Entry 6UDK (electron microscopy, 3.90 A resolution); this record covers chains R and P of the 18 polymer chains in the assembly.

# Chain R
Protein: RC1 variant of HIV-1 Env glycoprotein gp120
From: Human immunodeficiency virus 1
Chain sequence (481 residues; each row starts with the number of its first residue; note: 12 numbers in that range are skipped by the numbering (no residue carries them; nothing is unmodelled there); a row labelled like 185A-185I holds insertion residues (185A, then the next letters in order)):
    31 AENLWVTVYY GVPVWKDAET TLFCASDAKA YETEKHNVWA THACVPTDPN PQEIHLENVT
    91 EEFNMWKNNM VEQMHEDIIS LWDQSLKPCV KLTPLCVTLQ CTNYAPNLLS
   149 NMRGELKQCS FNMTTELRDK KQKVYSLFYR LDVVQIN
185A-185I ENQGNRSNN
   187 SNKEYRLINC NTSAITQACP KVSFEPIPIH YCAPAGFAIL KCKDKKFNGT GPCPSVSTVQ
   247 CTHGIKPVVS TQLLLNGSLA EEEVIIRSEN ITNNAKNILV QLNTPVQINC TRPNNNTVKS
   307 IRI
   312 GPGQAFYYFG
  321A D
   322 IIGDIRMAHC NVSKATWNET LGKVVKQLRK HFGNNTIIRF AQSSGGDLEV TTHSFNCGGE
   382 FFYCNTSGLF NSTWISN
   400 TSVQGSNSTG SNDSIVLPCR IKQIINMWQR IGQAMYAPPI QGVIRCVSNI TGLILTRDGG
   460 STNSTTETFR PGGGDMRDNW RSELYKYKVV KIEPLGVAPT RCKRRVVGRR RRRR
Disordered / not traced: 58-65, 78-80, 185A-185I, 400-410, 506-513
Disulfide bonds: Cys54-Cys74, Cys119-Cys205, Cys126-Cys196, Cys131-Cys157, Cys218-Cys247, Cys228-Cys239, Cys296-Cys331, Cys378-Cys445, Cys385-Cys418
Covalently attached groups: N-acetylglucosamine (NAG) linked to Asn88, Asn160, Asn197, Asn234, Asn262, Asn276, Asn295, Asn301, Asn339, Asn355, Asn386, Asn392, Asn448; glycan linked to Asn332
Reported in the primary citation:
  - post-translational modification sites: Asn197, Asn276

# Chain P
Protein: 10-1074 Fab Light Chain
From: Homo sapiens
Reference sequence: Q8N355 (Q8N355_HUMAN); residues 104-213 here correspond to UniProt positions 125-234 (UniProt number = residue number + 21)
Chain sequence (214 residues; row label = number of the first residue in the row; a row labelled like 66A-66C holds insertion residues (66A, then the next letters in order)):
     6 SYVRPLSVAL GETARISCGR QALGSRAVQW YQHRPGQAPI LLIYNNQDRP SGIPERFSGT
    66 P
66A-66C DIN
    67 FGTRATLTIS GVEAGDEADY YCHMWDSRS
95A-95C GFS
    96 WSFGGATRLT VLGQPKAAPS VTLFPPSSEE LQANKATLVC LISDFYPGAV TVAWKADSSP
   156 VKAGVETTTP SKQSNNKYAA SSYLSLTPEQ WKSHRSYSCQ VTHEGSTVEK TVAPTECS
Disordered / not traced: 6-7, 109-213
Disulfide bonds: Cys23-Cys88

# Interface between chain R and chain P
Pairs across the interface - 14 pairs, chain R then chain P:
  Tyr134(R) - Arg94(P)  hydrogen bond
  Ala135(R) - Arg94(P)
  Pro136(R) - Arg94(P)
  Asn137(R) - Arg94(P)
  Asn137(R) - Ser95(P)
  Asn137(R) - Gly95A(P)
  Leu138(R) - Ser93(P)
  Ile322(R) - Arg94(P)  hydrogen bond (backbone-side chain)
  Gly324(R) - Gly29(P)
  Gly324(R) - Phe67(P)
  Gly324(R) - Arg94(P)  hydrogen bond (backbone-side chain)
  Asp325(R) - Gly29(P)
  Asp325(R) - Ser30(P)  hydrogen bond (side chain-backbone)
  Ile326(R) - Arg94(P)
Interface residues without a listed pair, chain R (10 interface residues in all): Ile323

# Overview
The interface between chain R and chain P involves 10 residues on one side and 7 on the other, with 4 hydrogen
bonds. Polar pairs include Tyr134(R)-Arg94(P), Ile322(R)-Arg94(P) and Gly324(R)-Arg94(P). N-acetylglucosamine
is covalently linked to Asn88(R), Asn160(R), Asn197(R), Asn234(R), Asn262(R) and Asn276(R) and 7 more. From
the paper: modification sites Asn197(R) and Asn276(R).
Here chain R is RC1 variant of HIV-1 Env glycoprotein gp120 (Human immunodeficiency virus 1) and chain P is
10-1074 Fab Light Chain (Homo sapiens). Entry 6UDK (HIV-1 bNAb 1-55 in complex with modified BG505 SOSIP-based
immunogen RC1 and 10-1074) was determined by electron microscopy together with 6UDJ from the same study.
